8R3M - chains F and P of the 10 polymer chains in the assembly; structure by electron microscopy, 3.49 A resolution.

[Chain F]
Molecule: RNA polymerase sigma factor SigA
Organism: Mycolicibacterium smegmatis MC2 155
UniProt: A0QW02 (A0QW02_MYCS2); numbering as in UniProt (aligned over 1-466)
Chain sequence (466 residues; each row starts with the number of its first residue):
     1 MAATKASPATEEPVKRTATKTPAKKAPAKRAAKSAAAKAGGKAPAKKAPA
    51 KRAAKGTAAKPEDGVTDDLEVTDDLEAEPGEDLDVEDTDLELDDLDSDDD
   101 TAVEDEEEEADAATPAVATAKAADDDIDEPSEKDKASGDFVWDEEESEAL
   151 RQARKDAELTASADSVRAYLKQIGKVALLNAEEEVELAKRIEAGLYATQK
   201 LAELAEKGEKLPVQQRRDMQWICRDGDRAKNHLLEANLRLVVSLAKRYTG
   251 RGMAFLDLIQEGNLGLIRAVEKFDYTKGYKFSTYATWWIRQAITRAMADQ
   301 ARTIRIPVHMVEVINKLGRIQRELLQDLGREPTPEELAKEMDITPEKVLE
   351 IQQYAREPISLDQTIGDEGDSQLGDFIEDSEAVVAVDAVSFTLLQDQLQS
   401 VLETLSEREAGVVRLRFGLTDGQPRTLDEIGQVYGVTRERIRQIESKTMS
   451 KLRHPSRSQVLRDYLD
Not modelled in the structure: 1-163, 466

[Chain P]
Molecule: 22-nt DNA strand
Sequence (22 nucleotides; row label = number of the first residue in the row):
     1 CAATTTAACACTTTTGTCAAGC

[How chain F and chain P interact]
Contacting residue pairs - 10 pairs, chain F then chain P:
  Arg-416(F) with DG16(P), salt bridge to the phosphate
  Thr-426(F) with DT15(P), hydrogen bond to the phosphate; DG16(P), hydrogen bond to the phosphate
  Leu-427(F) with DG16(P), hydrogen bond to the phosphate
  Asp-428(F) with DT15(P), phosphate contact
  Arg-438(F) with DG16(P), base contact
  Glu-439(F) with DT17(P), base contact; DC18(P), base contact
  Arg-442(F) with DT17(P), salt bridge to the phosphate; DC18(P), salt bridge to the phosphate

[In short]
Chain F and chain P form an interface of 7 and 4 residues respectively; the contacts include 3 hydrogen bonds
and 3 salt bridges. Polar pairs include Thr-426(F)/DT15(P), Thr-426(F)/DG16(P) and Leu-427(F)/DG16(P).
Chain F is RNA polymerase sigma factor SigA (Mycolicibacterium smegmatis MC2 155) and chain P is a 22-nt DNA
strand; the structure, Mycobacterium smegnatis RNA polymerase transcription initiation complex with SigmaA,
RbpA, HelD N-terminal, CO and PCh loop ..., was determined by electron microscopy, deposited together with
8Q3I, 8QN8, 8QTI, 8QU6, 8R2M, 8R6P and 8R6R.
